7FIS - chains C and B of the 4 polymer chains in the assembly; structure by X-ray diffraction, 2.19 A resolution.

== Chain C (and B) ==
Name: Beta-1,2-mannobiose phosphorylase
From: Thermoanaerobacter sp. (strain X514)
Notes: EC 2.4.1.339; chain B of this document is another copy of the same molecule, construct and numbering; everything in this record applies to it too
UniProt: B0K2C3 (BMBP_THEPX); residue numbers follow UniProt; this construct covers 1-302
Amino-acid sequence (313 residues; row label = number of the first residue in the row; numbers below 1 keep their minus sign (Gly-10 is residue -10)):
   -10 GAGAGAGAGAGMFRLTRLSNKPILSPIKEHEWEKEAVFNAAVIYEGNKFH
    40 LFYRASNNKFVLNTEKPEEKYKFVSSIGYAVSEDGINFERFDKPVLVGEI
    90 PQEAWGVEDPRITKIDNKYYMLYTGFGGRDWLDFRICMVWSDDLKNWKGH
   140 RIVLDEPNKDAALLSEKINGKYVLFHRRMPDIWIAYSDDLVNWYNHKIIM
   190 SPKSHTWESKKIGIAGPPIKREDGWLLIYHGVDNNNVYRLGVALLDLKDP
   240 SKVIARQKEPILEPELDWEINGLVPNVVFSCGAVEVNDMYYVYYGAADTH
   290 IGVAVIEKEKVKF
Unresolved in the structure: -10 to 0
Sequence notes: expression tag (-10 to 0)
Bound ions: Zn2+ site 1: His19, Glu54, Asp81; Zn2+ site 2: Glu92, Cys126, His139; Zn2+ site 3: Asp149, His219 (together with 1-O-phosphono-alpha-D-mannopyranose); Zn2+ site 4: Asp170 (together with 1-O-phosphono-alpha-D-mannopyranose) (shared with His194(B) of chain B); Zn2+ site 5: His194 (shared with Asp170(B) of chain B)
Residues lining bound ligands:
  - 1-O-phosphono-alpha-D-mannopyranose (M1P), molecule 1: Phe27, Asn28, Arg43, Asp98, Lys148, Asp149, Arg166, Lys200, His219, Tyr227, Val263, Val266, Phe268, Asp287
  - 1-O-phosphono-alpha-D-mannopyranose (M1P), molecule 2: Met168, Pro169, Asp170

== How chain C and chain B interact ==
Contacting residue pairs - 7 pairs, chain C then chain B:
  Asp170(C) with His194(B), salt bridge
  Ile187(C) with His194(B)
  Ser190(C) with His194(B)
  Ser193(C) with Ser190(B)
  His194(C) with Asp170(B), salt bridge; Ile187(B); Ser190(B)
Other interface residues (no listed pair), chain B (5 interface residues in all): Pro191

== Summary ==
The chain C/chain B interface involves 5 residues from each chain, with 2 salt bridges. The salt-bridged pair
is Asp170(C)-His194(B). Bound to chain C: 1-O-phosphono-alpha-D-mannopyranose. His19(C), Glu54(C) and Asp81(C)
form the Zn2+ site 1. The Zn2+ site 2 is built by Glu92(C), Cys126(C) and His139(C).
Both chains are Beta-1,2-mannobiose phosphorylase (Thermoanaerobacter sp. (strain X514)). Entry 7FIS (The
crystal structure of beta-1,2-mannobiose phosphorylase in complex with mannose 1-phosphate (M1P)) was
determined by X-ray diffraction together with 7FIP, 7FIQ and 7FIR from the same study.
